Entry 3S15 (X-ray diffraction, 3.30 A resolution); this record covers chains B and J of the 12 polymer chains in the assembly.

# Chain B
Name: DNA-directed RNA polymerase II subunit RPB2
Source organism: Saccharomyces cerevisiae
Notes: EC 2.7.7.6
UniProt: P08518 (RPB2_YEAST); numbering as in UniProt (aligned over 1-1224)
Amino-acid sequence (1224 residues; each row starts with the number of its first residue):
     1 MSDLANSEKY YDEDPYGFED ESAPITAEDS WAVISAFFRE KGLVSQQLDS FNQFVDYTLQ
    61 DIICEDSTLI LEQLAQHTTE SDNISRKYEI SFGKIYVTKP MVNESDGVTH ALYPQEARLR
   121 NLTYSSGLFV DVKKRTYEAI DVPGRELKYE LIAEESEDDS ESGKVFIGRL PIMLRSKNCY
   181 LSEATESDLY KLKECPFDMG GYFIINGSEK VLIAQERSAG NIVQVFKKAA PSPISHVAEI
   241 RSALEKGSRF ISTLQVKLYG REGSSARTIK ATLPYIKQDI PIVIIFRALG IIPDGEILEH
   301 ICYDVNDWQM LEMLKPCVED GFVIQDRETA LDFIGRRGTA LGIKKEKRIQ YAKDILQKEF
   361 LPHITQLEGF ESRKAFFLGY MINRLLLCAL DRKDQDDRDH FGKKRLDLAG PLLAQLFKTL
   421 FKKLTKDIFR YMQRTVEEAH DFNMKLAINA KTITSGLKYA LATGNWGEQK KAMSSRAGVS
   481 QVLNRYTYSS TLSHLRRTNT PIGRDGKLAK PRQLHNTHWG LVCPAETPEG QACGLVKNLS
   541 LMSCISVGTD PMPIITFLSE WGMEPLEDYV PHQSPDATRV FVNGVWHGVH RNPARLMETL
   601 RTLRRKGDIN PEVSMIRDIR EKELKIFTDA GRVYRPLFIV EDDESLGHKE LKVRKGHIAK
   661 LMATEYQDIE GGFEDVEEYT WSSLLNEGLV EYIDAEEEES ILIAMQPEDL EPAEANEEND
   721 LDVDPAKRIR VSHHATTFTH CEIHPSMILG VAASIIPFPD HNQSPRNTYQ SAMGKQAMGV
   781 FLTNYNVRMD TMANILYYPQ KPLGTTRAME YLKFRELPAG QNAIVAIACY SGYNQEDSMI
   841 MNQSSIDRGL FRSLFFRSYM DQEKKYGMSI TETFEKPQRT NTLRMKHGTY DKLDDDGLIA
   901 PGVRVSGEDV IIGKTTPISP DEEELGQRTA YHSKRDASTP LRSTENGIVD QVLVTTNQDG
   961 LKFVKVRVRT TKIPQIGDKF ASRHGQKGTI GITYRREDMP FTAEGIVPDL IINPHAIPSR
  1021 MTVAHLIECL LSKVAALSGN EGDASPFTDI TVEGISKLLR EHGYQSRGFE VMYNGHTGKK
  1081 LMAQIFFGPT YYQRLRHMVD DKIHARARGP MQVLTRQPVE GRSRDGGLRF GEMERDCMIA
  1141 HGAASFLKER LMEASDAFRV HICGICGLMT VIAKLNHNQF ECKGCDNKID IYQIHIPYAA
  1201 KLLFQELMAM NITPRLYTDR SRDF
Disordered / not traced: 1-19, 71-88, 142-163, 336-344, 438-445, 503-508, 669-677, 716-721, 920-932
Ion coordination: Mg2+ near Lys987 (its only coordinating residue here); Zn2+: Cys1163, Cys1166, Cys1182, Cys1185

# Chain J
Name: DNA-directed RNA polymerases I, II, and III subunit RPABC5
Source organism: Saccharomyces cerevisiae
UniProt: P22139 (RPAB5_YEAST); numbering as in UniProt (aligned over 1-70)
Amino-acid sequence (70 residues; row label = number of the first residue in the row):
     1 MIVPVRCFSC GKVVGDKWES YLNLLQEDEL DEGTALSRLG LKRYCCRRMI LTHVDLIEKF
    61 LRYNPLEKRD
Disordered / not traced: 66-70
Swiss-Prot annotation at these positions:
  - binding site (Zn(2+)): Cys7, Cys10, Cys45, Cys46
  - cross-link: Lys59 (Glycyl lysine isopeptide (Lys-Gly) (interchain with G-Cter in ubiquitin))
Ion coordination: Zn2+: Cys7, Cys10, Cys45, Cys46

# Chain B / chain J interface
Contacting residue pairs (74):
  Glu186(B) with Arg62(J), salt bridge
  Tyr190(B) with Lys59(J); Arg62(J); Tyr63(J)
  Lys193(B) with Pro65(J)
  Glu194(B) with Tyr63(J)
  Cys195(B) with Tyr63(J)
  Pro196(B) with Tyr63(J)
  Phe197(B) with Lys59(J)
  Thr783(B) with Lys59(J); Phe60(J); Tyr63(J)
  Asn784(B) with Tyr63(J), hydrogen bond (backbone-side chain)
  Tyr785(B) with Met1(J); Phe60(J), hydrophobic
  Val787(B) with Pro65(J), hydrophobic
  Ile795(B) with Met1(J), hydrophobic
  Leu796(B) with Met1(J)
  Tyr797(B) with Met1(J)
  Tyr798(B) with Met1(J); Ile2(J); Pro4(J), hydrophobic; Phe8(J), hydrophobic
  Pro799(B) with Met1(J)
  Gln800(B) with Arg48(J); Met49(J); Thr52(J)
  Lys801(B) with Leu51(J), hydrogen bond (side chain-backbone); Thr52(J), hydrogen bond (backbone-backbone); Val54(J)
  Leu803(B) with Leu51(J), hydrophobic
  Arg815(B) with Val54(J)
  Glu816(B) with Val54(J); Leu56(J)
  Leu817(B) with Leu56(J), hydrophobic
  Pro818(B) with Val54(J), hydrophobic
  Gln821(B) with Phe8(J)
  Asn822(B) with Arg48(J), hydrogen bond (backbone-side chain); Thr52(J)
  Ile824(B) with Ser9(J); Tyr44(J), hydrophobic; Cys45(J), hydrophobic; Arg48(J)
  Asn842(B) with Ser9(J)
  Ser845(B) with Phe8(J), hydrogen bond (side chain-backbone); Ser9(J)
  Arg848(B) with Cys7(J); Phe8(J), hydrogen bond (side chain-backbone); Ser9(J), hydrogen bond (side chain-backbone); Cys10(J); Gly11(J)
  Gly849(B) with Phe8(J)
  Leu850(B) with Phe8(J), hydrophobic
  Arg996(B) with Ser9(J); Cys10(J)
  Glu1004(B) with Tyr44(J)
  Ile1006(B) with Arg43(J); Tyr44(J), hydrophobic
  Asp1009(B) with Ser9(J), hydrogen bond; Arg48(J), salt bridge
  Lys1033(B) with Tyr44(J)
  Ala1035(B) with Leu51(J)
  Ala1036(B) with Tyr44(J), hydrophobic; Arg47(J), hydrogen bond (backbone-side chain); Leu51(J), hydrophobic
  Leu1037(B) with Tyr44(J), hydrophobic; Arg47(J), hydrogen bond (backbone-side chain)
  Ser1038(B) with Gly33(J)
  Gly1039(B) with Glu32(J); Gly33(J); Leu51(J)
  Tyr1064(B) with Tyr44(J)
  Glu1070(B) with Tyr44(J), hydrogen bond
  Phe1087(B) with Tyr44(J)
Also at the interface, not in a pair above, chain B (54 interface residues in all): Ser187, Val780, Asn786, Ala823, Ser844, Leu854, Val1007, Asn1040, Gly1088, Pro1089
Also at the interface, not in a pair above, chain J (28 interface residues in all): Val5, Arg6, Asp31

# Summary
The interface between chain B and chain J involves 54 residues on one side and 28 on the other; the contacts
include 11 hydrogen bonds and 2 salt bridges. Among the polar pairs are Glu186(B)-Arg62(J),
Asp1009(B)-Arg48(J) and Asn784(B)-Tyr63(J).
Here chain B is DNA-directed RNA polymerase II subunit RPB2 and chain J is DNA-directed RNA polymerases I, II,
and III subunit RPABC5, both from Saccharomyces cerevisiae. Entry 3S15 (RNA Polymerase II Initiation Complex
with a 7-nt RNA) was determined by X-ray diffraction, deposited together with 3RZD, 3RZO, 3S14, 3S16, 3S17,
3S1M and 5 further entries.
